Entry 7FFA (X-ray diffraction, 1.98 A resolution); this record covers chain A.

Chain A:
Molecule: Type III polyketide synthase
From: Aquilaria sinensis
UniProtKB: A0A385MEG6 (A0A385MEG6_9ROSI); residues 1-397 here = UniProt positions 1-397
Chain sequence (431 residues; each row starts with the number of its first residue; numbers below 1 keep their minus sign (Met-33 is residue -33)):
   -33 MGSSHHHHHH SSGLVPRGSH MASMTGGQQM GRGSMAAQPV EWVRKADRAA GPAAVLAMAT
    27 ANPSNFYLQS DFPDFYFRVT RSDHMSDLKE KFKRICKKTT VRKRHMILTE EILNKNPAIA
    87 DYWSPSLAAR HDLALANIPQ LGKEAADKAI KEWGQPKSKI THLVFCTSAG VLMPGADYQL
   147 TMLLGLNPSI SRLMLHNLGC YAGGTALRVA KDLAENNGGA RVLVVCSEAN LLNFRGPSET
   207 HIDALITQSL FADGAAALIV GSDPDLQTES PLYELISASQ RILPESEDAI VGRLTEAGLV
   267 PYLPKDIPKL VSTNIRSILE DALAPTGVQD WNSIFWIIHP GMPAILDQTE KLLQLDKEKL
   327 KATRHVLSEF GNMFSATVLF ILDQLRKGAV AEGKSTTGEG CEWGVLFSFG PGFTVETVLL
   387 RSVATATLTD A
Unresolved in the structure: -33 to 6, 392-397
Modified positions: Cys166 (3-sulfinoalanine; CSD)
Construct notes: initiating methionine (-33); expression tag (-32 to 0)
Reported in the primary citation:
  - catalytic residues: Cys166
  - mutagenesis - F340W: unchanged catalytic activity on 4-hydroxyphenylpropionyl-CoA
  - mutagenesis - F340W: unchanged binding to 4-hydroxyphenylpropionyl-CoA
  - mutagenesis - A210E: unchanged catalytic activity
  - mutagenesis - N199L (6.5-fold), A210E (40.12 +/- 4.52 uM): decreased binding to 4-hydroxyphenylpropionyl-CoA
  - mutagenesis - N199F, N199L: decreased catalytic activity

In short:
From the paper: the catalytic residue Cys166; N199L and A210E reduce binding to 4-hydroxyphenylpropionyl-CoA;
4 substitutions were tested in all.
Chain A is Type III polyketide synthase (Aquilaria sinensis); the structure, Diarylpentanoid-producing
polyketide synthase from Aquilaria sinensis, was determined by X-ray diffraction (same publication as 7FFC,
7FFG, 7FFH and 7FFI).
